PDB entry 6PWL | X-ray diffraction, 1.67 A resolution | chain A

Chain A:
Name: Beta-lactamase
From: Acinetobacter baumannii
Notes: EC 3.5.2.6
UniProtKB: Q6DRA1 (Q6DRA1_ACIBA); residues 0-359 here correspond to UniProt positions 24-383 (UniProt number = residue number + 24)
Amino-acid sequence (361 residues; row label = number of the first residue in the row; numbers below 1 keep their minus sign (Met-1 is residue -1)):
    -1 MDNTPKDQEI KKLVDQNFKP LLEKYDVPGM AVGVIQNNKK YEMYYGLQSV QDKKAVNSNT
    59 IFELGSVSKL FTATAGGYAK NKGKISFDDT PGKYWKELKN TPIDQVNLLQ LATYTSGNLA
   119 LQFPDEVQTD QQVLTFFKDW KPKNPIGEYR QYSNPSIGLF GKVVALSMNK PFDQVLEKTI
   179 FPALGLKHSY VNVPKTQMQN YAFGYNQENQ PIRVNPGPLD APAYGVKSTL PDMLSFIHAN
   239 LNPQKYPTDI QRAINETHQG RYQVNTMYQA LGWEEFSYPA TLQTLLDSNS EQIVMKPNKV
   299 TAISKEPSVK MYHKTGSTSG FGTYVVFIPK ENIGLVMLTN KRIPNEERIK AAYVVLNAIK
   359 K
Disordered / not traced: -1 to 3
Sequence notes: expression tag (-1)
Covalent attachments: compound LP0 linked to Ser64
Residues lining bound ligands: LP0 ((7Z)-7-(2-amino-1,3-thiazol-4-yl)-1,1,3-trihydroxy-10,10-dimethyl-1,6-dioxo-2,9-dioxa-5,8-diaza-1lambda~5~-phospha-3-boraundec-7-en-11-oic acid): Gly63, Lys67, Leu119, Gln120, Tyr150, Asn152, Val212, Tyr222, Asn287, Val292, Lys312, Thr313, Gly314, Ser315, Thr316, Ser317, Arg340

Overview:
Compound LP0 is covalently linked to Ser64.
Chain A is Beta-lactamase (Acinetobacter baumannii); the structure, ADC-7 in complex with boronic acid
transition state inhibitor LP06, was determined by X-ray diffraction together with 6PWM from the same study.
